1V3Q - chain E; structure by X-ray diffraction, 2.80 A resolution.

[Chain E]
Name: Purine nucleoside phosphorylase
Organism: Homo sapiens
Notes: EC 2.4.2.1
Reference sequence: P00491 (PNPH_HUMAN); numbering as in UniProt (aligned over 2-289)
Sequence (288 residues; row label = number of the first residue in the row):
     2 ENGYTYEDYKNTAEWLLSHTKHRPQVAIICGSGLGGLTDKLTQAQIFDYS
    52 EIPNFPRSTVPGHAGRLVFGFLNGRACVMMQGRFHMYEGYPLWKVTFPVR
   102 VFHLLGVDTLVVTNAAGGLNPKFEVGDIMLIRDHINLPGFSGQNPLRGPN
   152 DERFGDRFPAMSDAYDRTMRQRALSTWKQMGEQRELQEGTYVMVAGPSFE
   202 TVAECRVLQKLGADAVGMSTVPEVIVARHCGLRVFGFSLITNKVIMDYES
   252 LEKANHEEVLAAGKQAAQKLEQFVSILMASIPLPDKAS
Residues lining bound ligands: Didanosine (2DI; 9-[(2R,5R)-5-(hydroxymethyl)tetrahydrofuran-2-yl]-1,9-dihydro-6H-purin-6-one): Tyr88, Ala116, Ala117, Gly118, Phe159, Phe200, Glu201, Val217, Gly218, Met219, Thr242, Asn243, Val245, His257
UniProt features mapped onto this chain:
  - binding site (phosphate): Ser33, His64, Arg84 to His86, Ala116, Ser220
  - binding site (a purine D-ribonucleoside): Tyr88, Glu201, Met219, Asn243, His257
  - site: Asn243 (Important for substrate specificity)
  - modified residue: Ser251 (Phosphoserine)
  - natural variant: Ser51 (G51S: this construct carries the variant), Glu89 (E89K: In PNPD), Asp128 (D128G: In PNPD), Ala174 (A174P: In PNPD), Tyr192 (Y192C: In PNPD), Arg234 (R234P: In PNPD)
  - mutagenesis: His64 (H64W: Reduces catalytic activity towards inosine), Glu201 (E201A/Q: Severe loss of catalytic activity), Asn243 (N243A: Reduces catalytic activity; N243D: Reduces catalytic activity towards inosine, hypoxanthine, guanosine and guanine. Increases catalytic activity towards adenosine and adenine), His257 (H257W: Reduces catalytic activity towards inosine)

[In short]
Chain E binds Didanosine. From UniProt: 7 phosphate-binding residues, 5 purine D-ribonucleoside-binding
residues and 4 mutagenesis sites.
Chain E is Purine nucleoside phosphorylase (Homo sapiens); the structure, Structure of human PNP complexed
with DDI, was determined by X-ray diffraction, deposited together with 1RCT.
